4B9K - chains A and B of the 3 polymer chains in the assembly; structure by X-ray diffraction, 2.00 A resolution.

Chain A:
Molecule: Transcription elongation factor B polypeptide 2
From: Homo sapiens
UniProtKB: Q15370 (ELOB_HUMAN); residues 1-104 here = UniProt positions 1-104
Chain sequence (104 residues; numbered 1 to 104; the number before each row is that of its first residue):
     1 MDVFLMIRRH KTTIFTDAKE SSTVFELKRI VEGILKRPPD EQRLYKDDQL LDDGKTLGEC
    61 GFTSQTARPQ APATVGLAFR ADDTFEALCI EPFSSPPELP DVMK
Not modelled in the structure: 82
Modified positions: Cys-60 (s-(dimethylarsenic)cysteine; CAS); Cys-89 (s-(dimethylarsenic)cysteine; CAS)

Chain B:
Molecule: Transcription elongation factor B polypeptide 1
From: Homo sapiens
UniProtKB: Q15369 (ELOC_HUMAN); residue numbers follow UniProt; this construct covers 17-112
Chain sequence (97 residues; numbered 16 to 112; the number before each row is that of its first residue):
    16 MMYVKLISSD GHEFIVKREH ALTSGTIKAM LSGPGQFAEN ETNEVNFREI PSHVLSKVCM
    76 YFTYKVRYTN SSTEIPEFPI APEIALELLM AANFLDC
Not modelled in the structure: 48-56
Differences from the reference sequence: expression tag (16)

How chain A and chain B interact:
Contacting residue pairs (53):
  Phe-4(A) with Thr-78(B)
  Met-6(A) with Met-75(B), hydrophobic
  Arg-8(A) with His-27(B)
  Lys-11(A) with Asp-25(B), hydrogen bond (side chain-backbone); Gly-26(B); His-27(B); Glu-28(B), hydrogen bond (backbone-backbone)
  Thr-12(A) with Glu-28(B); Ile-30(B)
  Thr-13(A) with Glu-28(B), hydrogen bond (backbone-backbone); Phe-29(B); Ile-30(B), hydrogen bond (backbone-backbone)
  Ile-14(A) with Ile-30(B)
  Phe-15(A) with Tyr-18(B); Phe-29(B), hydrophobic; Ile-30(B), hydrogen bond (backbone-backbone); Val-31(B), hydrophobic; Ser-71(B); Cys-74(B), hydrophobic; Met-75(B), hydrophobic
  Thr-16(A) with Tyr-18(B), hydrogen bond
  Asp-17(A) with Lys-32(B)
  Ile-34(A) with Tyr-18(B), hydrophobic; Ile-30(B), hydrophobic
  Leu-35(A) with Ile-30(B), hydrophobic
  Pro-69(A) with Met-75(B); Thr-78(B); Tyr-79(B), hydrophobic; Arg-82(B)
  Gln-70(A) with Met-75(B); Tyr-79(B); Pro-91(B); Phe-93(B); Pro-94(B)
  Pro-72(A) with Met-75(B)
  Glu-91(A) with His-27(B)
  Pro-92(A) with His-27(B), hydrogen bond (backbone-side chain)
  Phe-93(A) with His-27(B); Phe-29(B), hydrophobic; Ser-67(B); Ser-71(B)
  Ser-94(A) with Asp-25(B); Pro-66(B); Ser-67(B), hydrogen bond (backbone-side chain); His-68(B), hydrogen bond
  Ser-95(A) with His-68(B)
  Pro-96(A) with His-68(B); Glu-98(B); Ile-99(B), hydrophobic
  Pro-97(A) with Glu-102(B)
  Leu-99(A) with Pro-97(B); Glu-98(B)
  Met-103(A) with Leu-101(B), hydrophobic
Other interface residues (no listed pair), chain A (26 interface residues in all): His-10, Pro-100
Other interface residues (no listed pair), chain B (28 interface residues in all): Tyr-83, Glu-92

In short:
The interface between chain A and chain B involves 26 residues on one side and 28 on the other, with 9
hydrogen bonds. Among the polar pairs are Lys-11(A)/Asp-25(B), Thr-16(A)/Tyr-18(B) and Pro-92(A)/His-27(B).
Here chain A is Transcription elongation factor B polypeptide 2 and chain B is Transcription elongation factor
B polypeptide 1, both from Homo sapiens. Entry 4B9K (pVHL-ELOB-ELOC
complex_(2S,4R)-1-(3-amino-2-methylbenzoyl)-4-hydroxy-N-(4-(4-methylthiazol-5-yl)benzyl)pyrrolidine-2-carboxamide
bound) was determined by X-ray diffraction (same publication as 4B95).
